5F60 - chain A; structure by X-ray diffraction, 1.35 A resolution.

== Chain A ==
Name: Bromodomain-containing protein 4
Source organism: Homo sapiens
UniProt: O60885 (BRD4_HUMAN); numbering as in UniProt (aligned over 44-168)
Sequence (127 residues; each row starts with the number of its first residue):
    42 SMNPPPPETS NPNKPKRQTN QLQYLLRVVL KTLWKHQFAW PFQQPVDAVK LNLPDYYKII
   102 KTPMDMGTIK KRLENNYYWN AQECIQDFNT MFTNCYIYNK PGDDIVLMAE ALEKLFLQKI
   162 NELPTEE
Sequence notes: expression tag (42-43)
Small-molecule neighbours: 5VZ (N-[2-chloranyl-5-[[5-methyl-2-[[4-(4-methylpiperazin-1-yl)phenyl]amino]pyrimidin-4-yl]amino]phenyl]-2-methyl-propane-2-sulfonamide): Trp81, Pro82, Phe83, Val87, Leu92, Leu94, Tyr97, Cys136, Tyr139, Asn140, Asp145, Ile146, Met149
UniProt features mapped onto this chain:
  - site: Asn140 (Acetylated histone binding)
  - cross-link: Lys99 (Glycyl lysine isopeptide (Lys-Gly) (interchain with G-Cter in SUMO2))
  - natural variant: Asp145 (D145G: Found in a patient with a neurodevelopmental syndrome; uncertain significance)
  - mutagenesis: Asn140 (N140A: Abolishes binding to acetylated histones)

== In short ==
Chain A binds compound 5VZ. UniProt lists one mutagenesis site.
Chain A is Bromodomain-containing protein 4 (Homo sapiens); the structure, Crystal structure of the first
bromodomain of human BRD4 in complex with SG3-014, was determined by X-ray diffraction together with 5F5Z,
5F61, 5F62 and 5F63 from the same study.
